5ZWN - chains P and W of the 20 polymer chains in the assembly; structure by electron microscopy, 3.40 A resolution.

[Chain P]
Molecule: U1 snRNA
Source organism: Saccharomyces cerevisiae S288c
Sequence (568 nucleotides; row label = number of the first residue in the row):
     1 AUACUUACCU UAAGAUAUCA GAGGAGAUCA AGAAGUCCUA CUGAUCAAAC AUGCGCUUCC
    61 AAUAGUAGAA GGACGUUAAG CAUUUAUCAU UGAACUAUAA UUGUUCAUUG AAGUCAUUGA
   121 UGCAAACUCC UUGGUCACAC ACACAUACGG CGCGGAAGGC GUGUUUGCUG ACGUUUCCAU
   181 UCCCUUGUUU CAAUCAUUGG UUAAUCCCUU GAUUCCUUUG GGGAUUUUUG GGUUAAACUG
   241 AUUUUUGGGG CCCUUUGUUU CUUCUGCCUG GAGAAGUUUG ACACCAAAUU CAAAUUGGUG
   301 UUAGGGGAGC UGGGGCCUUU CAAAAGAGAG CUUUGUAGAG GCAUUCUUUU UGACUACUUU
   361 UCUCUAGCGU GCCAUUUUAG UUUUUGACGG CAGAUUCGAA UGAACUUAAG UUUAUGAUGA
   421 AGGUAUGGCU GUUGAGAUUA UUUGGUCGGG AUUGUAGUUU GAAGAUGUGC UCUUUUGAGC
   481 AGUCUCAACU UUGCUCGUUC CCGUUAUGGG AAAAAUUUUG GAAGGUCUUG GUAGGAACGG
   541 GUGGAUCUUA UAAUUUUUGA UUUAUUUU
Not modelled in the structure: 26-32, 98-102, 145-148, 210-227, 328-329, 363-366, 389-392, 407-408, 422-430, 448-449, 469-480, 497-512, 566-568

[Chain W]
Molecule: 56 kDa U1 small nuclear ribonucleoprotein component
Source organism: Saccharomyces cerevisiae S288c
Reference sequence: Q03782 (SNU56_YEAST); residue numbers follow UniProt; this construct covers 1-492
Amino-acid sequence (492 residues; numbered 1 to 492; the number before each row is that of its first residue):
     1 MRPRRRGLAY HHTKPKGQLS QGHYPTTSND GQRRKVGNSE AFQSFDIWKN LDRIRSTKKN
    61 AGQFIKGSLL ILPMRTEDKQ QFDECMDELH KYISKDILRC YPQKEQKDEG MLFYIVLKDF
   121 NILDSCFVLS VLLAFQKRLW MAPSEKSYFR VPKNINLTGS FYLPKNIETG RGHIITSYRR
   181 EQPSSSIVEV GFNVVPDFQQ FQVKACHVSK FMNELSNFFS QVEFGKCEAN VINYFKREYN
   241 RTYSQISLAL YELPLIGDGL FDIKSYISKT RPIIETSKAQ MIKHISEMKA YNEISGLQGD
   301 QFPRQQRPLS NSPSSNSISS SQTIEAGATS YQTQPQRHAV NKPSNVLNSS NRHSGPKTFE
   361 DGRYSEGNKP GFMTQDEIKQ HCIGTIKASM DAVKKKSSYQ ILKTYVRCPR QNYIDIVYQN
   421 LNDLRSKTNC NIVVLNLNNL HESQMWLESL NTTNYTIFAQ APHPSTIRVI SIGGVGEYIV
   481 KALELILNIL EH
Not modelled in the structure: 1-44, 106-110, 170-184, 294-492
Curated features (UniProtKB/Swiss-Prot):
  - mutagenesis: Ser125 (S125F: Loss of function)

[Interface between chain P and chain W]
Pairs across the interface (15):
  A79(P) - Asn166(W)  base contact
  A79(P) - Ile167(W)  base contact
  A79(P) - Glu168(W)  sugar contact
  A82(P) - Lys66(W)  phosphate contact
  U83(P) - Lys226(W)  base contact
  U84(P) - Lys226(W)  base contact
  U85(P) - Lys226(W)  base contact
  A86(P) - Cys227(W)  base contact
  A86(P) - Glu228(W)  base contact
  C106(P) - Asn233(W)  phosphate contact
  U117(P) - Lys226(W)  sugar contact
  U118(P) - Asn166(W)  phosphate contact
  U118(P) - Gly225(W)  phosphate contact
  U118(P) - Lys226(W)  phosphate contact
  G119(P) - Lys226(W)  base contact
Other interface residues (no listed pair), chain P (12 interface residues in all): C81, A120
Other interface residues (no listed pair), chain W (11 interface residues in all): Glu223, Asn230

[Summary]
Chain P and chain W form an interface of 12 and 11 residues respectively. From UniProt: one mutagenesis site
on chain W.
Here chain P is U1 snRNA and chain W is 56 kDa U1 small nuclear ribonucleoprotein component, both from
Saccharomyces cerevisiae S288c. Entry 5ZWN (Cryo-EM structure of the yeast pre-B complex at an average
resolution of 3.3 angstrom (Part II ...) was determined by electron microscopy together with 5ZWM and 5ZWO
from the same study.
